6HXB - chain A; structure by X-ray diffraction, 4.00 A resolution.

# Chain A
Protein: Sarcoplasmic/endoplasmic reticulum calcium ATPase 2
Source organism: Sus scrofa
Notes: EC 3.6.3.8
Reference sequence: P11607 (AT2A2_PIG), isoform P11607-2; residue numbers follow UniProt; this construct covers 1-997
Sequence (997 residues; each row starts with the number of its first residue):
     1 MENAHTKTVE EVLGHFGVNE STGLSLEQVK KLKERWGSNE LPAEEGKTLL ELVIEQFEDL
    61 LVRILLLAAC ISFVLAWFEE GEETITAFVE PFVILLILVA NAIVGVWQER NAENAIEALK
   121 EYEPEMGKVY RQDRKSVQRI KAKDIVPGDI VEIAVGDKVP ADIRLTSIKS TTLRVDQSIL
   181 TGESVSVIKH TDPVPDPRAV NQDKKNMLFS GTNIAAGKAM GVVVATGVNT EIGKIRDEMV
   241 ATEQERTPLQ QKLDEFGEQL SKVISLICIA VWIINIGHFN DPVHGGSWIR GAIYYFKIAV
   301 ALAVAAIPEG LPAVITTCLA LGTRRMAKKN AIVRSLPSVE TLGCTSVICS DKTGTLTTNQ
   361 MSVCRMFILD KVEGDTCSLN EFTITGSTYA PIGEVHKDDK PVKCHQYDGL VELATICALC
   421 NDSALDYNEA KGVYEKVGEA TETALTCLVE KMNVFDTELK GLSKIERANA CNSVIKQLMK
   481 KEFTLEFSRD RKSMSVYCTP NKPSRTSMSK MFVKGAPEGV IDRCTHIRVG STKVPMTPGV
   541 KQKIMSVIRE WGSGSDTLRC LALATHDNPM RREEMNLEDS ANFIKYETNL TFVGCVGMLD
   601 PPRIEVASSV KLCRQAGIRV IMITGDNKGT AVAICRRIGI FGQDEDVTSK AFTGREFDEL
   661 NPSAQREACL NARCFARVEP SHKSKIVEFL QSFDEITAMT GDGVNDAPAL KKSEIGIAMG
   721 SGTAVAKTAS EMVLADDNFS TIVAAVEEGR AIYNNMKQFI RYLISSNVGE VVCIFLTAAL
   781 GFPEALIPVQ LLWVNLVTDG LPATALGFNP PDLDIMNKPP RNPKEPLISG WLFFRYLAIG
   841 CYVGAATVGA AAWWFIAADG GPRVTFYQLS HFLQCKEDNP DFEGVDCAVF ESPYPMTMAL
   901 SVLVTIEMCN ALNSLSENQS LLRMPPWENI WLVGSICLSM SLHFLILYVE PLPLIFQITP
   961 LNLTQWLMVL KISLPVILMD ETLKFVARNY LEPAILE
Not modelled in the structure: 1, 41-49, 134-135, 239-244, 424-425, 504-509, 995-997
Bound ions: Ca2+ site 1: Val304, Ala305, Ile307, Glu309, Asn795, Asp799; Ca2+ site 2: Asp351, Thr353, Asp702 (together with AMP-PCP); K+: Leu710, Lys711, Ser713, Glu731; Ca2+ site 3: Asn767, Glu770, Thr798, Asp799
Small-molecule neighbours: AMP-PCP (ACP; phosphomethylphosphonic acid adenylate ester): Asp351, Lys352, Thr353, Glu442, Phe487, Arg489, Lys492, Ser493, Met494, Lys514, Gly515, Ala516, Arg559, Cys560, Leu561, Thr624, Gly625, Asp626, Arg677, Asp702, Asn705, Asp706
Swiss-Prot annotation at these positions:
  - region: Met575 to Gly594 (Interaction with HAX1), Ile787 to Gly807 (Interaction with PLN), Trp931 to Leu942 (Interaction with PLN)
  - active site: Asp351 (4-aspartylphosphate intermediate)
  - binding site (Ca(2+)): Val304, Ala305, Ile307, Glu309, Asn767, Glu770, Asn795, Thr798, Asp799, Glu907
  - binding site (Mg(2+)): Asp351, Thr353, Asp702
  - binding site (ATP): Thr353, Glu442, Arg489, Lys514, Arg559, Thr624, Gly625, Asp626, Arg677, Lys683, Asn705
  - modified residue: Ser38 (Phosphoserine), Tyr294 (3'-nitrotyrosine), Tyr295 (3'-nitrotyrosine), Thr441 (Phosphothreonine), Ser531 (Phosphoserine), Ser580 (Phosphoserine), Ser663 (Phosphoserine)
Reported in the primary citation:
  - post-translational modification sites: Lys128 (proposed by the authors, not directly observed)
  - disease-associated variants - L32F, L32P, T982M (citing earlier work)

# In short
Bound to chain A: AMP-PCP. Val304, Ala305, Ile307, Glu309, Asn795 and Asp799 form the Ca2+ site 1. Asp351,
Thr353 and Asp702 coordinate Ca2+ site 2. UniProt lists active-site residue Asp351, 10 Ca2+-binding residues,
3 Mg2+-binding residues and 11 ATP-binding residues. From the paper: a modification site at Lys128.
Chain A is Sarcoplasmic/endoplasmic reticulum calcium ATPase 2 (Sus scrofa); the structure, SERCA2a from pig
heart, was determined by X-ray diffraction together with 5MPM from the same study.
